PDB entry 2VFL | X-ray diffraction, 2.25 A resolution | chain A

Chain A:
Molecule: AKAP18 delta
Source organism: Homo sapiens
Amino-acid sequence (205 residues; each row starts with the number of its first residue):
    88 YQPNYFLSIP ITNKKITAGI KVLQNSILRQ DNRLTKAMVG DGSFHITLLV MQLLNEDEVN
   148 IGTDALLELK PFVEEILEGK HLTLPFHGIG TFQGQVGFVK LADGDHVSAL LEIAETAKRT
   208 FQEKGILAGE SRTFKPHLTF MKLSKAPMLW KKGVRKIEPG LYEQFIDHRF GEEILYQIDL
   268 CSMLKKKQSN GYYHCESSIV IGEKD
Residues lining bound ligands: cytidine-5'-monophosphate (C5P): H132, T134, F179, V183, R219, T220, K222, H224, T226, K229
Reported in the primary citation:
  - binding site for cytidine-5'-monophosphate: F179, R219, H224
  - specificity-determining residues: T220

Summary:
Ligands of chain A: cytidine-5'-monophosphate. The paper reports a binding site for cytidine-5'-monophosphate
at F179, R219 and H224; the specificity determinant T220.
Chain A is AKAP18 delta (Homo sapiens); the structure, AKAP18 delta central domain - CMP, was determined by
X-ray diffraction, deposited together with 2VFK and 2VFY.
